PDB entry 3DOS | X-ray diffraction, 2.40 A resolution | chains A and B of the 3 polymer chains in the assembly

== Chain A ==
Protein: Chaperone protein caf1M
Organism: Yersinia pestis
Notes: fragment: to 258
UniProtKB: P26926 (CAF1M_YERPE); residues 1-235 here correspond to UniProt positions 24-258 (UniProt number = residue number + 23)
Amino-acid sequence (235 residues; row label = number of the first residue in the row):
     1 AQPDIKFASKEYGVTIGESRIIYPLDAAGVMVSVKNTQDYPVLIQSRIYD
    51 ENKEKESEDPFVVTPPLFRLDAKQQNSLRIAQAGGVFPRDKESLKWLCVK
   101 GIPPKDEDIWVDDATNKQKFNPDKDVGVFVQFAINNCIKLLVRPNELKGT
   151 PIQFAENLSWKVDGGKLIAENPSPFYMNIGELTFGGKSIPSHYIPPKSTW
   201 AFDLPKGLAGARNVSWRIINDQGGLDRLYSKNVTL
Unresolved in the structure: 1-7, 53-57, 106-125
Cystine bridges: Cys98-Cys137

== Chain B ==
Protein: F1 capsule antigen
Organism: Yersinia pestis
Notes: fragment: to 170
UniProtKB: P26948 (CAF1_YERPE); residues 1-149 here correspond to UniProt positions 22-170 (UniProt number = residue number + 21)
Amino-acid sequence (149 residues; each row starts with the number of its first residue):
     1 ADLTASFTVTATLVEPARITLTYKEGAPITIMDNGNIDTELLVGTLTLGG
    51 YKTGTTSTSVNFTDAAGDPMYLTFTSQDGNNHQFTTKVIGKDSRDFDISP
   101 KVNGENLVGDDVVLATGSQDFFVRSIGSKGGKLAAGKYTDAVTVTVSNQ
Unresolved in the structure: 135
Differences from the reference sequence: engineered mutation Phe7 (Thr28 in P26948), Val9 (Ala30 in P26948)

== How chain A and chain B interact ==
Pairs across the interface (96; chain A residue first):
  Ala8(A) with Tyr23(B); Lys24(B); Glu25(B)
  Ser9(A) with Thr22(B); Tyr23(B); Lys24(B)
  Lys10(A) with Leu21(B); Thr22(B); Tyr23(B), hydrogen bond (backbone-backbone)
  Glu11(A) with Leu21(B)
  Tyr12(A) with Thr20(B); Leu21(B), hydrogen bond (backbone-backbone)
  Gly13(A) with Ile19(B)
  Val14(A) with Ala17(B); Arg18(B); Ile19(B), hydrogen bond (backbone-backbone)
  Thr15(A) with Ala17(B); Arg18(B)
  Ile16(A) with Pro16(B); Ala17(B), hydrogen bond (backbone-backbone)
  Gly17(A) with Pro16(B)
  Glu18(A) with Glu15(B); Pro16(B); Ala17(B)
  Ser19(A) with Glu15(B), hydrogen bond (side chain-backbone); Ala17(B)
  Arg20(A) with Gln149(B), hydrogen bond (side chain-backbone)
  Trp96(A) with Ser147(B); Asn148(B)
  Lys100(A) with Thr143(B), hydrogen bond
  Val126(A) with Ile29(B), hydrogen bond (backbone-backbone); Ile31(B), hydrophobic; Phe84(B), hydrophobic; Gly136(B); Tyr138(B), hydrophobic
  Gly127(A) with Gly136(B), hydrogen bond (backbone-backbone); Lys137(B); Tyr138(B), hydrogen bond (backbone-backbone)
  Val128(A) with Ile29(B), hydrophobic; Val43(B), hydrophobic; Phe74(B), hydrophobic; Phe84(B), hydrophobic; Tyr138(B)
  Phe129(A) with Tyr138(B), hydrogen bond (backbone-backbone); Thr139(B); Asp140(B), hydrogen bond (backbone-backbone)
  Val130(A) with Tyr23(B), hydrophobic; Phe74(B), hydrophobic; Asp140(B); Val142(B), hydrophobic
  Gln131(A) with Asp140(B), hydrogen bond (backbone-backbone); Ala141(B); Val142(B), hydrogen bond (backbone-backbone)
  Phe132(A) with Leu21(B), hydrophobic; Tyr23(B), hydrophobic; Leu46(B), hydrophobic; Val142(B); Val144(B), hydrophobic
  Ala133(A) with Val142(B), hydrogen bond (backbone-backbone); Thr143(B); Val144(B), hydrogen bond (backbone-backbone)
  Ile134(A) with Ile19(B); Val144(B)
  Asn135(A) with Thr143(B); Val144(B), hydrogen bond (backbone-backbone); Thr145(B), hydrogen bond; Val146(B), hydrogen bond (backbone-backbone)
  Asn136(A) with Ala17(B), hydrogen bond (side chain-backbone); Ile19(B); Asn148(B), hydrogen bond
  Cys137(A) with Thr145(B); Val146(B), hydrogen bond (backbone-backbone); Ser147(B); Asn148(B), hydrogen bond (backbone-side chain)
  Ile138(A) with Ala17(B), hydrophobic; Asn148(B)
  Lys139(A) with Asn148(B); Gln149(B), hydrogen bond (side chain-backbone)
  Asn178(A) with Gln149(B)
  Ile179(A) with Gln149(B)
  Gly180(A) with Gln149(B)
  Ser188(A) with Val113(B)
  Pro190(A) with Thr56(B); Asp111(B); Val113(B), hydrophobic
  Ser191(A) with Thr56(B); Gln149(B), hydrogen bond
  Ile219(A) with Gln149(B)
  Gln222(A) with Thr12(B); Leu13(B); Val14(B); Glu15(B), hydrogen bond (backbone-backbone)
  Gly223(A) with Glu15(B); Lys52(B)
  Gly224(A) with Glu15(B)
  Leu225(A) with Lys52(B)
Interface residues without a listed pair, chain A (41 interface residues in all): His192
Interface residues without a listed pair, chain B (42 interface residues in all): Ile37, Thr53, Gly54, Val112

== Overview ==
The interface between chain A and chain B involves 41 residues on one side and 42 on the other; the contacts
include 26 hydrogen bonds. Polar pairs include Ser19(A)-Glu15(B), Arg20(A)-Gln149(B) and Lys100(A)-Thr143(B).
Chain A is Chaperone protein caf1M and chain B is F1 capsule antigen, both from Yersinia pestis; the
structure, Crystal structure of the complex of the Caf1M chaperone with the mini-fiber of two Caf1 subunits
..., was determined by X-ray diffraction.
